7B5F - chains C and A of the 6 polymer chains in the assembly; structure by electron microscopy, 2.90 A resolution.

[Chain C]
Protein: Echovirus 18 viral protein 3
Source organism: Echovirus E18
Notes: EC 3.4.22.29, 3.6.1.15, 3.4.22.28, 2.7.7.48
Reference sequence: Q8V635 (Q8V635_9ENTO); residues 1-239 here correspond to UniProt positions 330-568 (UniProt number = residue number + 329)
Chain sequence (239 residues; row label = number of the first residue in the row):
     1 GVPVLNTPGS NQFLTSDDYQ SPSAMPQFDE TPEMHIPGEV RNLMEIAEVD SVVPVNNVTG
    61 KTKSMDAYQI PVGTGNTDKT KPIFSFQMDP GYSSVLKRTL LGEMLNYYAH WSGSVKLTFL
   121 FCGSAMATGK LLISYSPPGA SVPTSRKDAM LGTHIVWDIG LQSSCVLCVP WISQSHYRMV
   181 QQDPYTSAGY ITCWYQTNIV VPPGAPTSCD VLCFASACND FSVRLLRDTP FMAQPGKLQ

[Chain A]
Protein: Echovirus 18 viral protein 1
Source organism: Echovirus E18
Notes: EC 3.4.22.29, 3.6.1.15, 3.4.22.28, 2.7.7.48
Reference sequence: Q8V635 (Q8V635_9ENTO); residues 1-287 here correspond to UniProt positions 569-855 (UniProt number = residue number + 568)
Chain sequence (287 residues; row label = number of the first residue in the row):
     1 GDNQDRTVAN TQPSGPSNST EIPALTAVET GHTSQVDPSD TIQTRHVVNF HSRSESTIEN
    61 FMGRAACVFM DQYKINGEET STDRFAVWTI NIREMAQLRR KCEMFTYMRF DIEMTMVITS
   121 CQDQGTILDQ DMPVLTHQIM YVPPGGPIPA KVDGYEWQTS TNPSVFWTEG NAPPRISIPF
   181 ISVGNAYSSF YDGWSHFTQD GTYGYTTLNA MGKLYIRHVN RSSPHQITST IRVYFKPKHI
   241 KAWVPRPPRL CPYINKRDVN FVVTEITDSR TSITDTPHPE HSVLATH
Disordered / not traced: 1-6, 125-130, 282-287

[How chain C and chain A interact]
Contacting residue pairs (211):
  N11(C) - A172(A)
  F13(C) - A65(A)  hydrophobic
  F13(C) - T115(A)
  F13(C) - V117(A)  hydrophobic
  F13(C) - P173(A)  hydrophobic
  F13(C) - R175(A)
  F13(C) - Y234(A)  hydrophobic
  T15(C) - R64(A)
  T15(C) - A65(A)  hydrogen bond (backbone-backbone)
  T15(C) - K236(A)  hydrogen bond (backbone-side chain)
  S16(C) - R64(A)  hydrogen bond
  D17(C) - R175(A)  salt bridge
  D17(C) - K236(A)  hydrogen bond (backbone-side chain)
  Y19(C) - E113(A)
  S21(C) - E113(A)
  S21(C) - R175(A)
  S21(C) - S177(A)  hydrogen bond
  S21(C) - K238(A)
  P22(C) - I176(A)
  P22(C) - S177(A)  hydrogen bond (backbone-backbone)
  S23(C) - S177(A)
  A24(C) - P163(A)
  A24(C) - S177(A)  hydrogen bond (backbone-backbone)
  M25(C) - Y141(A)  hydrophobic
  M25(C) - I178(A)  hydrophobic
  M25(C) - P179(A)
  M25(C) - I181(A)  hydrophobic
  F28(C) - P179(A)  hydrophobic
  F28(C) - F180(A)
  F28(C) - I181(A)  hydrophobic
  E30(C) - R109(A)  salt bridge
  E30(C) - F180(A)
  T31(C) - R109(A)  hydrogen bond (backbone-side chain)
  T31(C) - F180(A)
  T31(C) - S182(A)  hydrogen bond (side chain-backbone)
  T31(C) - V183(A)
  T31(C) - G184(A)  hydrogen bond (side chain-backbone)
  P32(C) - R109(A)
  P32(C) - N185(A)  hydrogen bond (backbone-side chain)
  E33(C) - R109(A)  salt bridge
  E33(C) - K241(A)  salt bridge
  M34(C) - N185(A)
  I36(C) - Y107(A)  hydrophobic
  I36(C) - A186(A)  hydrophobic
  I36(C) - W243(A)  hydrogen bond (backbone-side chain)
  P37(C) - V244(A)
  G38(C) - W243(A)
  G38(C) - V244(A)  hydrogen bond (backbone-backbone)
  G38(C) - P245(A)
  E39(C) - K241(A)
  E39(C) - A242(A)
  E39(C) - W243(A)
  V40(C) - I58(A)
  V40(C) - F105(A)  hydrophobic
  V40(C) - A242(A)  hydrogen bond (backbone-backbone)
  V40(C) - P245(A)
  R41(C) - T57(A)
  R41(C) - I58(A)  hydrogen bond (backbone-backbone)
  N42(C) - R53(A)  hydrogen bond (side chain-backbone)
  N42(C) - S56(A)
  N42(C) - T57(A)
  L43(C) - S56(A)
  L43(C) - I58(A)  hydrophobic
  L43(C) - F61(A)  hydrophobic
  L43(C) - M104(A)  hydrophobic
  M44(C) - R53(A)
  M44(C) - S56(A)
  I46(C) - P245(A)  hydrophobic
  E48(C) - T33(A)
  E48(C) - R53(A)  salt bridge
  V49(C) - T33(A)
  D50(C) - T33(A)  hydrogen bond (backbone-side chain)
  P54(C) - I266(A)  hydrophobic
  P54(C) - T267(A)
  V55(C) - R270(A)  hydrogen bond (backbone-side chain)
  V55(C) - I273(A)
  N56(C) - I273(A)
  N57(C) - T267(A)
  N57(C) - D268(A)  hydrogen bond (side chain-backbone)
  N57(C) - S269(A)
  N57(C) - R270(A)  hydrogen bond (backbone-backbone)
  V58(C) - S269(A)
  V58(C) - R270(A)
  V58(C) - S272(A)
  V58(C) - I273(A)
  T59(C) - S269(A)
  T59(C) - R270(A)  hydrogen bond (backbone-backbone)
  T62(C) - E265(A)  hydrogen bond
  T62(C) - I266(A)  hydrogen bond (backbone-backbone)
  T62(C) - T267(A)
  T62(C) - S269(A)
  K63(C) - V263(A)
  K63(C) - E265(A)
  S64(C) - I266(A)
  A67(C) - I266(A)  hydrophobic
  Y68(C) - I266(A)
  I70(C) - I273(A)  hydrophobic
  P71(C) - I273(A)
  P82(C) - T274(A)
  I83(C) - I273(A)
  F84(C) - I273(A)
  F84(C) - T274(A)
  S85(C) - R270(A)  hydrogen bond (backbone-side chain)
  S85(C) - I273(A)  hydrogen bond (backbone-backbone)
  S85(C) - T274(A)  hydrogen bond (side chain-backbone)
  S85(C) - D275(A)
  S85(C) - T276(A)  hydrogen bond
  F86(C) - R270(A)
  F86(C) - T276(A)
  Q87(C) - T276(A)
  Q87(C) - P277(A)  hydrogen bond (side chain-backbone)
  S94(C) - T267(A)  hydrogen bond (backbone-side chain)
  S94(C) - D268(A)
  S94(C) - R270(A)
  V95(C) - R270(A)
  K97(C) - T267(A)
  K97(C) - D268(A)  salt bridge
  R98(C) - R100(A)
  R98(C) - L250(A)
  R98(C) - I266(A)
  R98(C) - T267(A)
  E103(C) - R100(A)  salt bridge
  E103(C) - P248(A)
  M104(C) - P248(A)  hydrophobic
  Y107(C) - F61(A)  hydrophobic
  Y107(C) - R100(A)
  Y107(C) - K101(A)
  Y107(C) - M104(A)  hydrophobic
  Y108(C) - E55(A)  hydrogen bond (side chain-backbone)
  Y108(C) - S56(A)
  Y108(C) - F61(A)
  S112(C) - H51(A)  hydrogen bond
  S114(C) - P38(A)
  K116(C) - T33(A)
  K116(C) - S34(A)
  K116(C) - V36(A)
  T118(C) - V28(A)
  T118(C) - S34(A)  hydrogen bond
  L120(C) - V28(A)  hydrophobic
  L120(C) - E29(A)
  S141(C) - H278(A)
  S141(C) - E280(A)
  V142(C) - H278(A)
  T153(C) - I42(A)
  I155(C) - A24(A)  hydrophobic
  Q162(C) - L25(A)
  Q162(C) - T26(A)
  Q162(C) - A27(A)
  S163(C) - E29(A)  hydrogen bond
  S164(C) - A24(A)
  S164(C) - L25(A)
  S164(C) - T26(A)  hydrogen bond (backbone-backbone)
  S164(C) - A27(A)
  S164(C) - V28(A)  hydrogen bond (side chain-backbone)
  C165(C) - A24(A)
  V166(C) - A24(A)  hydrogen bond (backbone-backbone)
  V166(C) - T26(A)
  V166(C) - S34(A)
  V166(C) - V36(A)  hydrophobic
  C168(C) - D37(A)
  C168(C) - P38(A)
  C168(C) - T41(A)
  P170(C) - P38(A)  hydrophobic
  P170(C) - I42(A)  hydrophobic
  H176(C) - H51(A)  hydrogen bond
  Y177(C) - H51(A)
  Y190(C) - T276(A)
  Y190(C) - P279(A)
  S216(C) - T33(A)
  C218(C) - V36(A)
  C218(C) - R53(A)  hydrogen bond (backbone-side chain)
  N219(C) - V8(A)
  N219(C) - A9(A)
  N219(C) - R53(A)  hydrogen bond (backbone-side chain)
  D220(C) - V8(A)
  D220(C) - A9(A)
  D220(C) - N49(A)
  F221(C) - V8(A)
  F221(C) - R53(A)  hydrogen bond (backbone-side chain)
  S222(C) - V8(A)
  S222(C) - H51(A)
  S222(C) - R53(A)
  V223(C) - E55(A)
  V223(C) - S56(A)
  R224(C) - E55(A)
  L225(C) - E55(A)
  L226(C) - E55(A)  hydrogen bond (backbone-side chain)
  L226(C) - N60(A)
  L226(C) - F61(A)  hydrophobic
  L226(C) - R64(A)
  D228(C) - Q97(A)
  F231(C) - R100(A)
  M232(C) - A96(A)  hydrophobic
  M232(C) - R100(A)
  M232(C) - R249(A)
  M232(C) - C251(A)
  M232(C) - P252(A)  hydrophobic
  M232(C) - Y253(A)  hydrophobic
  Q234(C) - E94(A)  hydrogen bond (side chain-backbone)
  Q234(C) - M95(A)
  Q234(C) - A96(A)  hydrogen bond (side chain-backbone)
  K237(C) - M70(A)
  L238(C) - R93(A)
  L238(C) - E94(A)
  L238(C) - R99(A)
  L238(C) - Y253(A)
  L238(C) - I254(A)
  Q239(C) - I254(A)  hydrogen bond (backbone-backbone)
  Q239(C) - N255(A)
  Q239(C) - K256(A)
  Q239(C) - R257(A)  hydrogen bond (backbone-side chain)
Other interface residues (no listed pair), chain C (98 interface residues in all): L100, W157, D158, F214, T229
Other interface residues (no listed pair), chain A (101 interface residues in all): I22, P23, Q35, S52, G63, D111, P247, T264, T271

[Summary]
98 residues of chain C and 101 residues of chain A are in contact, with 45 hydrogen bonds and 7 salt bridges.
Polar contacts include D17(C)-R175(A), E30(C)-R109(A) and E33(C)-R109(A).
Here chain C is Echovirus 18 viral protein 3 and chain A is Echovirus 18 viral protein 1, both from Echovirus
E18. Entry 7B5F (Structure of echovirus 18 in complex with neonatal Fc receptor) was determined by electron
microscopy.
